PDB entry 4GQ4 | X-ray diffraction, 1.27 A resolution | chain A

Chain A:
Name: Menin
Source organism: Homo sapiens
Reference sequence: O00255 (MEN1_HUMAN); numbering as in UniProt; present here: 1-53, 74-386, 399-461, 539-593
Amino-acid sequence (489 residues; numbered -4 to 593; 109 numbers in that range are skipped by the numbering (no residue carries them; nothing is unmodelled there); the number before each row is that of its first residue; numbers below 1 keep their minus sign (Gly-4 is residue -4)):
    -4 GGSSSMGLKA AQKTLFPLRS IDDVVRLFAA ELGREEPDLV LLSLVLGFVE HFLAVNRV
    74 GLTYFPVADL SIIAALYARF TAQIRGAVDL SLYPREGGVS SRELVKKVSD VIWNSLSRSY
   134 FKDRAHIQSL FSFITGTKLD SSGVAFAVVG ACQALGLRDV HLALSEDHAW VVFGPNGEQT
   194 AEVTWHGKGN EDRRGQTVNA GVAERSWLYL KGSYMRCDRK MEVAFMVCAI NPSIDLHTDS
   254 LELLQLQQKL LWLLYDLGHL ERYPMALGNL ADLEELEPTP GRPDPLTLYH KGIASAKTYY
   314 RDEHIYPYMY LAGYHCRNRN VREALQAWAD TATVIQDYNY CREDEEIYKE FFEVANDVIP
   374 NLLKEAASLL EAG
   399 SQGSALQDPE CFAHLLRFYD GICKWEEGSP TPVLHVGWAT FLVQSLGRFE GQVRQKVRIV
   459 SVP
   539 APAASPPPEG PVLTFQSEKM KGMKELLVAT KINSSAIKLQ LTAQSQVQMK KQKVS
Unresolved in the structure: -4 to 1, 539-547, 589-593
Differences from the reference sequence: expression tag (-4 to 0); engineered mutation Ala541 (Thr in O00255)
Small-molecule neighbours: 0RT (4-[4-(5,5-dimethyl-4,5-dihydro-1,3-thiazol-2-yl)piperazin-1-yl]-6-(2,2,2-trifluoroethyl)thieno[2,3-d]pyrimidine): Ser155, Leu177, Ser178, Glu179, Asp180, His181, Ala182, Phe238, Cys241, Tyr276, Met278, Asn282, Tyr319, Met322, Tyr323, Glu363
UniProt features mapped onto this chain:
  - modified residue: Ser543 (Phosphoserine)
Reported in the primary citation:
  - binding site for 0RT: His181
  - mutagenesis - D252K/L289K: decreased binding to MBM2
  - mutagenesis - D252K/L289K: unchanged stability
  - mutagenesis - D252K/L289K: unchanged binding to MBM1

Overview:
Ligands of chain A: compound 0RT. The paper reports a binding site for 0RT at His181; D252K/L289K reduce
binding to MBM2.
Chain A is Menin (Homo sapiens); the structure, Human menin with bound inhibitor MI-2-2, was determined by
X-ray diffraction together with 4GPQ, 4GQ3 and 4GQ6 from the same study.
